7X5K - chains G and L of the 20 polymer chains in the assembly; structure by electron microscopy, 3.80 A resolution.

Chain G (and L):
Name: Flax rust resistance protein
Source organism: Linum usitatissimum
Notes: chain L of this document is another copy of the same molecule, construct and numbering; everything in this record applies to it too
UniProt: Q9XEH4 (Q9XEH4_LINUS); residues 27-230 here = UniProt positions 27-230
Chain sequence (204 residues; numbered 27 to 230; the number before each row is that of its first residue):
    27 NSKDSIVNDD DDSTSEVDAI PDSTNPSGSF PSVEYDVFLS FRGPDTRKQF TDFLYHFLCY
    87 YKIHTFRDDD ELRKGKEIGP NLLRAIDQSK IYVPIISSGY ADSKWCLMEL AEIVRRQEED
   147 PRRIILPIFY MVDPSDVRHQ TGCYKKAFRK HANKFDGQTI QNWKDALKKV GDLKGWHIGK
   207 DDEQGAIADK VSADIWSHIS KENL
Unresolved in the structure: 27-58, 229-230
Construct notes: engineered mutation G197 (Glu in Q9XEH4)
Reported in the primary citation:
  - binding site for the 43-nt DNA strand: K171, K172, R175, K176
  - mutagenesis - K200E: decreased catalytic activity on nuclease
  - mutagenesis - K200E: decreased catalytic activity on synthetase
  - mutagenesis - F79A/E209A: decreased catalytic activity
  - mutagenesis - C132A, K200E: unchanged catalytic activity on NADase
  - mutagenesis - C132A: unchanged catalytic activity on nuclease
  - mutagenesis - C132A: decreased catalytic activity on 2',3'-cAMP/cGMP synthetase
  - catalytic residues: E135 (citing earlier work)

Chain G / chain L interface:
Residue-residue contacts (33):
  L152(G) with K200(L)
  P160(G) with H203(L); D208(L)
  S161(G) with G205(L); D208(L)
  R164(G) with H203(L), hydrogen bond (side chain-backbone); D208(L), salt bridge
  H165(G) with D207(L); D208(L), salt bridge
  D198(G) with W202(L), hydrogen bond (backbone-side chain); K216(L)
  L199(G) with W202(L); K216(L)
  K200(G) with L152(L); K200(L); W202(L); D220(L)
  G201(G) with G201(L)
  W202(G) with D198(L), hydrogen bond (side chain-backbone); L199(L); K200(L)
  H203(G) with P160(L); R164(L), hydrogen bond (backbone-side chain)
  G205(G) with S161(L)
  D207(G) with H165(L)
  D208(G) with P160(L); S161(L); R164(L), salt bridge; H165(L), salt bridge
  K216(G) with D198(L); L199(L)
  D220(G) with K200(L)
  H224(G) with K200(L)
Interface residues without a listed pair, chain G (20 interface residues in all): K206, E209, I213
Interface residues without a listed pair, chain L (19 interface residues in all): K206, I213, H224

Summary:
The interface between chain G and chain L involves 20 residues on one side and 19 on the other; the contacts
include 4 hydrogen bonds and 4 salt bridges. Among the polar pairs are R164(G)-D208(L), H165(G)-D208(L) and
R164(G)-H203(L). From the paper: the catalytic residue E135(G); K200E of chain G reduces catalytic activity on
nuclease; 3 substitutions were tested in all.
Chain G and chain L are both Flax rust resistance protein (Linum usitatissimum); the structure, Tir-dsDNA
complex, the initial binding state, was determined by electron microscopy together with 7VU8, 7X5L and 7X5M
from the same study.
